6HQU - chains A and I; structure by X-ray diffraction, 1.97 A resolution.

== Chain A ==
Protein: DNA repair and recombination protein RadA
Organism: Pyrococcus furiosus (strain ATCC 43587 / DSM 3638 / JCM 8422 / Vc1)
Amino-acid sequence (231 residues; row label = number of the first residue in the row; note: 12 numbers in that range are skipped by the numbering (no residue carries them; nothing is unmodelled there)):
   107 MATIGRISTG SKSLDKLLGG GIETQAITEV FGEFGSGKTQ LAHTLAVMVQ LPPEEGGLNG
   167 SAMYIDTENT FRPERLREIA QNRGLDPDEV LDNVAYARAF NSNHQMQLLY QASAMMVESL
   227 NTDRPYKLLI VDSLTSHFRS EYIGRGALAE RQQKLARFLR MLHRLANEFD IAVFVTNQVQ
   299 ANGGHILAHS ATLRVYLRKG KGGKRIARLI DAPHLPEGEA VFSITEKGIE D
Not modelled in the structure: 107-108, 242-253, 299-301, 330-335
Metal / ion sites: Mg2+: Thr145 (together with ADP)
Ligand contacts: ADP (adenosine-5'-diphosphate): Glu139, Phe140, Gly141, Ser142, Gly143, Lys144, Thr145, Gln146, Arg181, Glu184, Gln284, Arg323, Ile342, Thr343, Glu344

== Chain I ==
Protein: Breast cancer type 2 susceptibility
Organism: Homo sapiens
Amino-acid sequence (38 residues; each row starts with the number of its first residue; note: 801 numbers in that range are skipped by the numbering (no residue carries them; nothing is unmodelled there)):
  1226 KLNVSTEALQ KAVKLFSD
  2045 IENISVNSSA FSGFSTASGK
Not modelled in the structure: 2045-2051
Glycans and other covalent adducts: covalent link Lys1226-Lys2064
What the authors report for this chain:
  - mutagenesis - S2056A: decreased binding to DNA repair and recombination protein RadA (chain A)

== Chain A / chain I interface ==
Residue-residue contacts (51; chain A residue first):
  Met169(A) - Phe2058(I)  hydrophobic
  Ile171(A) - Phe2058(I)  hydrophobic
  Phe177(A) - Ala2061(I)  hydrophobic
  Pro179(A) - Ala2061(I)
  Leu182(A) - Ala2061(I)  hydrophobic
  Leu197(A) - Thr2060(I)
  Leu197(A) - Ala2061(I)  hydrogen bond (backbone-backbone)
  Leu197(A) - Ser2062(I)
  Asp198(A) - Thr2060(I)
  Asp198(A) - Ser2062(I)  hydrogen bond
  Asp198(A) - Lys2064(I)  salt bridge
  Val200(A) - Ser2059(I)
  Val200(A) - Thr2060(I)
  Val200(A) - Ala2061(I)  hydrogen bond (backbone-backbone)
  Ala201(A) - Leu1227(I)  hydrophobic
  Ala201(A) - Phe2058(I)
  Ala201(A) - Ser2059(I)
  Tyr202(A) - Phe2058(I)
  Tyr202(A) - Ser2059(I)  hydrogen bond (backbone-backbone)
  Ala203(A) - Gly2057(I)
  Ala203(A) - Phe2058(I)  hydrophobic
  Leu214(A) - Gly2057(I)
  Leu214(A) - Phe2058(I)
  Tyr216(A) - Ala1237(I)
  Tyr216(A) - Val1238(I)  hydrophobic
  Tyr216(A) - Phe1241(I)
  Gln217(A) - Phe2055(I)
  Gln217(A) - Ser2056(I)  hydrogen bond (side chain-backbone)
  Gln217(A) - Gly2057(I)
  Ala218(A) - Phe2058(I)  hydrophobic
  Ser219(A) - Ala1237(I)
  Ser219(A) - Leu1240(I)
  Ala220(A) - Val1229(I)  hydrophobic
  Ala220(A) - Ala1233(I)
  Ala220(A) - Leu1234(I)  hydrophobic
  Ala220(A) - Ala1237(I)
  Met221(A) - Leu1227(I)  hydrophobic
  Met221(A) - Val1229(I)
  Met221(A) - Ser2056(I)
  Met221(A) - Phe2058(I)  hydrophobic
  Val223(A) - Lys1236(I)
  Glu224(A) - Val1229(I)
  Glu224(A) - Ser1230(I)  hydrogen bond
  Glu224(A) - Ala1233(I)
  Tyr232(A) - Leu1227(I)
  Met267(A) - Phe1241(I)
  Arg270(A) - Leu1240(I)
  Arg270(A) - Phe1241(I)
  Arg270(A) - Asp1243(I)  salt bridge
  Leu271(A) - Phe1241(I)  hydrophobic
  Glu274(A) - Leu1240(I)
Also at the interface, not in a pair above, chain A (28 interface residues in all): Tyr170, Leu215, Phe275

== Overview ==
Chain A and chain I form an interface of 28 and 20 residues respectively; the contacts include 6 hydrogen
bonds and 2 salt bridges. Polar pairs include Asp198(A)-Lys2064(I), Arg270(A)-Asp1243(I) and
Asp198(A)-Ser2062(I). Bound to chain A: ADP. From the paper: S2056A of chain I reduces binding to DNA repair
and recombination protein RadA (chain A).
Chain A is DNA repair and recombination protein RadA (Pyrococcus furiosus (strain ATCC 43587 / DSM 3638 / JCM
8422 / Vc1)) and chain I is Breast cancer type 2 susceptibility (Homo sapiens); the structure, Humanised RadA
mutant HumRadA22 in complex with a recombined BRC repeat 8-2, was determined by X-ray diffraction.
